5IVA - chains A and B; structure by X-ray diffraction, 2.99 A resolution.

== Chain A ==
Molecule: LPS-assembly protein LptD
Source organism: Pseudomonas aeruginosa
UniProt: Q9I5U2 (LPTD_PSEAE); the author numbering skips numbers that UniProt does not, so the offset changes along the chain: 22-616 = UniProt 300-894; 645-674 = UniProt 895-924
Chain sequence (646 residues; numbered 1 to 674; 28 numbers in that range are skipped by the numbering (no residue carries them; nothing is unmodelled there); the number before each row is that of its first residue):
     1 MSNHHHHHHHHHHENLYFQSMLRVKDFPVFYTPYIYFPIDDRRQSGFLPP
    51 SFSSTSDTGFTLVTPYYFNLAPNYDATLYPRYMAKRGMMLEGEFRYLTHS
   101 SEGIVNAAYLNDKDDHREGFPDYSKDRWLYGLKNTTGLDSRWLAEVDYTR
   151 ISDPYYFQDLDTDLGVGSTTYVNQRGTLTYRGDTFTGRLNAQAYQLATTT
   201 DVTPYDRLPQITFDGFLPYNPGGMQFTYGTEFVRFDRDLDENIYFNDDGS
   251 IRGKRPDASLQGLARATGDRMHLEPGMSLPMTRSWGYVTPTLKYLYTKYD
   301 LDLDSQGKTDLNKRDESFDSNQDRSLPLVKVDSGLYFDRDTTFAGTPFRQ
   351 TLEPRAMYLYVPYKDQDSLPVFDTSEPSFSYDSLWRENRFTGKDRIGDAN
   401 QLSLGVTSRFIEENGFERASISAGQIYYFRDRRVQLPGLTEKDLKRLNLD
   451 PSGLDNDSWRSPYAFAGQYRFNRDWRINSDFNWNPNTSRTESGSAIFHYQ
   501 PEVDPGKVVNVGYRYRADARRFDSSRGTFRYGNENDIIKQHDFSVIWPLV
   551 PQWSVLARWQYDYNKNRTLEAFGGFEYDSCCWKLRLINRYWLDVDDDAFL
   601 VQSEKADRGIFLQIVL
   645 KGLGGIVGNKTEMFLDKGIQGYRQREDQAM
Not modelled in the structure: 1-38, 646-674
Construct notes: initiating methionine (1); expression tag (2-21)

== Chain B ==
Molecule: LPS-assembly lipoprotein LptE
Source organism: Pseudomonas aeruginosa
UniProt: A0A0A8RAG8 (A0A0A8RAG8_PSEAI); residues 6-192 here correspond to UniProt positions 21-207 (UniProt number = residue number + 15)
Chain sequence (192 residues; numbered 1 to 192; the number before each row is that of its first residue):
     1 APNTSGFQLRGLGDAQFALKEIDVSARNAYGPTVRELKETLENSGVKVTS
    51 NAPYHLVLVREDNQQRTVSYTGSARGAEFELTNTINYEIVGANDLVLMSN
   101 QVQVQKVYVHDENNLIGSDQEAAQLRSEMRRDLIQQLSMRLQALTPAQLD
   151 EAQRQAEAKAKAEAEALRAADEAERQRRAAEPQQSPIEFPTP
Not modelled in the structure: 1-2, 155-192
Construct notes: expression tag (1-5)

== Interface between chain A and chain B ==
Pairs across the interface (117):
  L97(A) with R27(B); R60(B)
  E102(A) with R27(B), salt bridge; R60(B), salt bridge
  L138(A) with R27(B); N28(B); A29(B), hydrogen bond (backbone-backbone)
  D139(A) with A29(B); Y30(B)
  S140(A) with Y30(B)
  R141(A) with Y30(B)
  V166(A) with Y70(B)
  G167(A) with Y70(B)
  T170(A) with R75(B); E112(B)
  Y171(A) with H110(B); L115(B), hydrophobic
  R181(A) with N28(B), hydrogen bond; Y30(B), hydrogen bond (side chain-backbone)
  Q192(A) with D119(B)
  Y194(A) with L115(B), hydrophobic; I116(B), hydrophobic; D119(B)
  D201(A) with E112(B); N113(B)
  V202(A) with N113(B), hydrogen bond (backbone-side chain)
  P204(A) with L115(B), hydrophobic
  Y205(A) with I116(B)
  R207(A) with I116(B); D119(B), salt bridge; Q120(B), hydrogen bond
  Y219(A) with N43(B)
  S284(A) with R10(B); G11(B); L12(B), hydrogen bond (side chain-backbone)
  W285(A) with R10(B)
  Y336(A) with L9(B); R10(B), hydrogen bond (backbone-backbone)
  F337(A) with F7(B), hydrophobic; Q8(B); L9(B), hydrophobic
  D338(A) with F7(B); Q8(B), hydrogen bond (backbone-backbone); R10(B), salt bridge; D14(B)
  R339(A) with S5(B), hydrogen bond (side chain-backbone); F7(B)
  Q350(A) with F7(B)
  T351(A) with R10(B)
  L352(A) with F7(B), hydrophobic
  F372(A) with N114(B); I116(B)
  D373(A) with I116(B); G117(B); Q120(B)
  T374(A) with N114(B), hydrogen bond (backbone-side chain)
  S375(A) with N114(B); G117(B); E121(B)
  P377(A) with E121(B)
  S378(A) with V109(B)
  D382(A) with K106(B), salt bridge; E128(B)
  R386(A) with Q124(B); L125(B); E128(B), salt bridge
  T391(A) with G117(B); Q120(B); E121(B); Q124(B)
  G392(A) with Q120(B)
  R409(A) with Q135(B); M139(B)
  E413(A) with A143(B)
  N414(A) with A143(B)
  G415(A) with M139(B); R140(B); A143(B)
  F416(A) with Y87(B); N100(B); R140(B)
  E417(A) with Q136(B); M139(B)
  R470(A) with Q136(B)
  R476(A) with Q103(B); Q105(B)
  R514(A) with V68(B); V107(B)
  R516(A) with E78(B), salt bridge; V109(B)
  R521(A) with A77(B); V109(B); H110(B); D111(B)
  F522(A) with D111(B), hydrogen bond (backbone-side chain); N113(B)
  S524(A) with N113(B), hydrogen bond
  F529(A) with N114(B)
  N535(A) with G72(B)
  D536(A) with T71(B); G72(B), hydrogen bond (side chain-backbone)
  I538(A) with S69(B); A77(B), hydrophobic
  Q540(A) with S69(B); Y70(B), hydrogen bond (side chain-backbone)
  Q560(A) with Y70(B)
  K565(A) with G72(B)
  R567(A) with G72(B), hydrogen bond (side chain-backbone)
  V594(A) with A74(B); R75(B)
  D595(A) with R75(B), hydrogen bond (backbone-side chain)
  D596(A) with R75(B), salt bridge
  Q602(A) with S73(B), hydrogen bond; R75(B); E112(B), hydrogen bond
  E604(A) with G72(B); S73(B)
Other interface residues (no listed pair), chain A (75 interface residues in all): S101, D183, T198, T200, F235, E353, I411, A519, R520, R558, S603
Other interface residues (no listed pair), chain B (55 interface residues in all): G6, R35, R66, E80, S118

== In short ==
75 residues of chain A and 55 residues of chain B are in contact, with 18 hydrogen bonds and 8 salt bridges.
Polar pairs include E102(A)-R27(B), E102(A)-R60(B) and R207(A)-D119(B).
Chain A is LPS-assembly protein LptD and chain B is LPS-assembly lipoprotein LptE, both from Pseudomonas
aeruginosa; the structure, The LPS Transporter LptDE from Pseudomonas aeruginosa, core complex, was determined
by X-ray diffraction (same publication as 5IXM).
